PDB entry 7TAF | electron microscopy, 2.00 A resolution | chains B and D of the 4 polymer chains in the assembly

Chain B:
Protein: viral protein 2
Source organism: enterovirus D68
UniProt: A0A097BW12 (A0A097BW12_HED68); residues 10-247 here correspond to UniProt positions 79-316 (UniProt number = residue number + 69)
Chain sequence (238 residues; each row starts with the number of its first residue):
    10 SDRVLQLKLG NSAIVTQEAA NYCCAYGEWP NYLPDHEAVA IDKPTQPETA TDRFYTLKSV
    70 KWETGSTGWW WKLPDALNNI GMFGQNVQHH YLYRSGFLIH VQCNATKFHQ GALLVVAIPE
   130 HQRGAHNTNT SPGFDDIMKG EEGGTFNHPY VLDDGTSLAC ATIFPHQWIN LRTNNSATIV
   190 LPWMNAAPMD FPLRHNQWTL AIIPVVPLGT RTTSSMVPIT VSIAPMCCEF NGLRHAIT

Chain D:
Protein: viral protein 4
Source organism: enterovirus D68
UniProt: A0A097BW12 (A0A097BW12_HED68); residues 1-68 here correspond to UniProt positions 2-69 (UniProt number = residue number + 1)
Chain sequence (68 residues; row label = number of the first residue in the row):
     1 GAQVTRQQTG THENANIATN GSHITYNQIN FYKDSYAASA SKQDFSQDPS KFTEPVVEGL
    61 KAGAPVLK
Unresolved in the structure: 1-28, 68

Chain B / chain D interface:
Pairs across the interface (12; chain B residue first):
  Asp11(B) - Val66(D)
  Asp11(B) - Leu67(D)
  Asn30(B) - Val56(D)
  Asn30(B) - Val57(D)
  Asn30(B) - Glu58(D)
  Tyr31(B) - Val56(D)
  Tyr31(B) - Val57(D)  hydrogen bond (backbone-backbone)
  Cys32(B) - Pro55(D)
  Cys33(B) - Pro55(D)  hydrogen bond (backbone-backbone)
  Tyr35(B) - Lys51(D)
  Tyr35(B) - Phe52(D)  hydrophobic
  Thr182(B) - Leu67(D)
Also at the interface, not in a pair above, chain B (11 interface residues in all): Arg12, Ala29, Gly36, Ile172

Overview:
The interface between chain B and chain D involves 11 residues on one side and 8 on the other, with 2 hydrogen
bonds. Backbone hydrogen bonds pair Tyr31(B)-Val57(D) and Cys33(B)-Pro55(D).
Here chain B is viral protein 2 and chain D is viral protein 4, both from enterovirus D68. Entry 7TAF (Cryo-EM
structure of Human Enterovirus D68 US/MO/14-18947 strain virion in complex with inhibitor 11526092) was
determined by electron microscopy.
